Entry 8ESR (electron microscopy, 3.20 A resolution); this record covers chains 1 and n of the 56 polymer chains in the assembly.

[Chain 1]
Molecule: 3497-nt RNA strand
Source organism: Schizosaccharomyces pombe
Sequence (3497 nucleotides; each row starts with the number of its first residue; note: 375 numbers in that range are skipped by the numbering (no residue carries them; nothing is unmodelled there); a row labelled like 1739A-1739F holds insertion residues (1739A, then the next letters in order)):
     1 AUUUGACCUC AAAUCAGGUA GGACUACGCG CUGAACUUAA GCAUAUCAAU AAGCGCAGGA
    61 AAAGAAAAUA ACCAUGAUUC CCUCAGUAAC GGCGAGUGAA GCGGGAAAAG CUCAAAUUUG
   121 AAAUCUGGCA ACAUUUCUUU UGUUGUCCGA GUUGUAAUUU CAAGAAGCUG CUUUGAGUGU
   181 AGACGAUCGG UCUAAGUUCC UUGGAACAGG ACGUCAGAGA GGGUGAGAAC CCCGUCUUUG
   241 GUCGAUUGGA UAUGCCAUAU AAAGCGCUUU CGAAGAGUCG AGUUGUUUGG GAAUGCAGCU
   301 CUAAAUGGGU GGUAAAUUUC AUCUAAAGCU AAAUAUUGGC GAGAGACCGA UAGCGAACAA
   361 GUAGAGUGAU CGAAAGAUGA AAAGAACUUU GAAAAGAGAG UUAAAUAGUA CGUGAAAUUG
   421 CUGAAAGGGA AGCAUUGGAA AUCAGUCUUA CCUGGGUGAG AUCAGUAGUC UCUUCGCGAG
   481 ACUAUGCACU CUGAACCUGU GGUAGGUCAG CAUCAGUUUU CGGGGGCGGA AAAAGAAUAA
   541 GGGAAGGUGG CUUUCCGGGU UCUGCCUGGG GAGUGUUUAU AGCCCUUGUU GUAAUACGUC
   601 CACUGGGGAC UGAGGACUGC GGCUUCGUGC CAAGGAUGCU GACAUAAUGG UUUUCAAUGG
   661 CCCGUCUUGA AACACGGACC AAGGAGUCUA GCAUCUAUGC GAGUGUUUGG GUGAUGAAAA
   721 CCCAUCCGCG AAAUGAAAGU GAAUGCAGGU GGGAACGCCC UUGUGGCGUG CACCAUCGAC
   781 CGACCCGGAA GUUUGUCAAU GGAAGGGUUU GAGUAAGAGC AUAGCUGUUG GGACCCGAAA
   841 GAUGGUGAAC UAUGCCUGAA UAGGGUGAAG CCAGAGGAAA CUCUGGUGGA GGCUCGUAGA
   901 GAUUCUGACG UGCAAAUCGA UCUUCAAAUU UGGGUAUAGG GGCGAAAGAC UAAUCGAACC
   961 AUCUAGUAGC UGGUUCCUGC CGAAGUUUCC CUCAGGAUAG CAGAAACUCA GAUCAGUUUU
  1021 AUGAGGUAAA GCGAAUGAUU AGAGGUCUUG GGGAAGGAAU UUCCUCAACC UAUUCUCAAA
  1081 CUUUAAAUAU GUAAGACGCC CUUGUCGCUU AAUUGGACGU GGGCCAUCGA AUGAGAGUUU
  1141 CUAGUGGGCC AUUUUUGGUA AGCAGAACUG GCGAUGCGGG AUGAACCGAA CGUGAGGUUA
  1201 AGGUGCCGGA AUGUACGCUC AUCAGACACC AGAAAAGGUG UUAGUUCAUC UAGACAGCAG
  1261 GACGGUGGCC AUGGAAGUCG GAAUCCGCUA AGGAGUGUGU AACAACUCAC CUGCCGAAUG
  1321 AACUAGCCCU GAAAAUGGAU GGCGCUUAAG CGUACUACCC AUACCUCACC GUCUGGGUUA
  1381 GCUUUGAGAA GCUCAGACGA GUAGGCAGGC GUGGAGGUUU GUGACGAAGC CUUGGGCGUG
  1441 AGCCUGGGUC GAACAGCCUC UAGUGCAGAU CUUGGUGGAA GUAGCAAAUA UUCAAAUGAG
  1501 AACUUUGAAG ACUGAAGUGG GGAAAGGUUC CAUGUGAACA GCAGUUGGAC AUGGGUUAGU
  1561 CGAUCCUAAG AGAUAGGGAA GCUCCGUAUG AAAGUUGCAC GAUUUUUCGU GCCUCCUAUC
  1621 GAAAGGGAAU CCGGUUAAUA UUCCGGAACC AGAAGGUGGA AUCAACACGG CAACGUAAAU
  1681 GAAGUUGGAG ACGUCGGCGG GAGCCCUGGG AAGAGUUCUC UUUUCUUUUU AACAAACCA
1739A-1739F UUGAAC
  1741 C
  1747 ACCCUGAAAU CGGUUUAUCC GGAGCUAGGG UAUGGUGUUU GGAAGAGUUC AGCGCCUCAU
  1807 GCUGAAUCCG GUGCGCUCUC GACGGCCCUU GAAAAUCCAA CGGAAGAAUG GACCUUCGGG
  1867 UCCUUGUUUU CACAUCUGGU CGUACUCAUA ACCGCAGCAG GUCUCCAAGG UGAACAGCCU
  1927 CUAGUUGAUA GAACAAUGUA GAUAAGGGAA GUCGGCAAAA U
1967A-1967Z GGAUCCGUAACUUCGGGAUAAGGAUU
1968A-1968Z GGCUCUAAGGGUUGGGUACGUUGGGC
1969A-1969Z CUUGGAACCUGAACGGUUGCUGGACU
1970A-1970Z GAGCGUGGACCGAUGUCUUUUCUCGC
1971A-1971Z CUUUCGGGGUGAGAAGGGAUGUUGGA
1972A-1972Z CCUGCUUGGACCUUGGCGGCCGGGAA
1973A-1973Z GUCCUUGGUCGGGCUUUUCUCCUUCU
1974A-1974Z CGGGGAUUAUGCUCUUACUGGCGUAC
1975A-1975Z GUUUAACAACCAACUUAGAACUGGUA
1976A-1976Z CGGACAAGGGGAAUCUGACUGUCUAA
1977A-1977Z UUAAAACAUAGCAUUGCGAUGGCCAG
1978A-1978Z AAAGUGGUGUUGACGCAAUGUGAUUU
1979A-1979Z CUGCCCAGUGCUCUGAAUGUCAAAGU
1980A-1980Z GAAGAAAUUCAACCAAGCGCGGGUAA
1981A-1981E ACGGC
  2210 GGG
  2340 AGUAACUAUG ACUCUCUUAA GGUAGCCAAA UGCCUCGUCA UCUAACUAGU GACGCGCAUG
  2400 AAUGGAUUAA CGAGAUUCCC ACUGUCCCUA UCUACUAUCU AGCGAAACCA CAGCCUGGGG
  2460 AACGGGCCAG GCAAAAUCAG CGGGGAAAGA AGACCCUGUU GAGCUUGACU CUAGUUUGAC
  2520 AUUGUGAAGA GACAUAGAGG GUGUAGGAUA AGUGGGAGUA UGUUUCGGCA UACGCCGGUG
  2580 AAAUACCACU ACCUUUAUCG UUUCUUUACU UAAUCAAUGA AGCGGAAUUG GGAUUUAUUU
  2640 CCCAUAUUCU AGCGUUAAAG UUUCUUCGCG AACUGAUCCG CGUUGAUGAC AUUGUCAGGU
  2700 GGGGAGUUUG GCUGGGGCGG CACAUCUGUU AAAAGAUAAC GCAGGUGUCC UAAGGGGGAC
  2760 UCAUCGAGAA CAGAAAUCUC GAGUAGAAUA AAAGGGUAAA AGUCCCCUUG AUUUUGAUUU
  2820 UCAGUGUGAA UACAAACCAU GAAAGUGUGG CCUAUCGAUC CUUUGUUCCC UCGAAAUUUG
  2880 AGGACAGAGG UGCCAGAAAA GUUACCACAG GGAUAACUGG CUUGUGGCAG CCAAGCGUUC
  2940 AUAGCGACGU UGCUUUUUGA UUCUUCGAUG UCGGCUCUUC CUAUCAUACC GAAGCAGAAU
  3000 UCGGUAAGCG UUGGAUUGUU CACCCACUAA UAGGGAACGU GAGCUGGGUU UAGACCGUCG
  3060 UGAGACAGGU UAGUUUUACC CUACUGAUGA AGUGUCGUCG CAAUGGUAAU UCAACUUAGU
  3120 ACGAGAGGAA CCGUUGAUUC AGAUCAUUGG UAUUUGCGGC UGCCUGACAA GGCAAUGCCG
  3180 CGGAGCUAUC AUCUGCCGGA UAACGGCUGA ACGCCUCUAA GCCAGAAUCC GUGCCAGAAA
  3240 GCGACGAUUU UUUGGUCCGC AUGAUUUAUA UGUAUAAAAA UAGAGGUAGG ACUUGUUCCU
  3300 ACUCUCCUGU AUCGUAGAAG AUGGGCGAUG GUUGAUGAAA CGGAAGUGUU UUAUUGACUU
  3360 GUCCAUGAAA UUCCAUUGAA AUCUUGUGCG GAAUCGAAUC CAUUGCAUAC GACUUUAAUG
  3420 UGGAACGGGG UAUUGUAAGC AGUAGAGUAG CCUUGUUGUU ACGAUCUGCU GAGAUUAAGC
  3480 CUUUGUUCCC AAGAUUUG
Not modelled in the structure: 1-2, 37-47, 92-95, 287-294, 314-318, 446-505, 552-573, 625-627, 736-738, 761-763, 782-812, 861-929, 940-955, 991-994, 1024-1089, 1095-1129, 1227-1231, 1382-1386, 1486-1489, 1615-1617, 1663-1665, 1739A-1739F, 1801-1806, 1853-1871, 1894-1908, 1918-1922, 1967A-1967Z, 1968A-1968Z, 1969A-1969Z, 1970A-1970Z, 1971A-1971Z, 1972A-1972Z, 1973A-1973Z, 1974A-1974Z, 1975A-1975Z, 1976A-1976Z, 1977A-1977Z, 1978A-1978Z, 1979A-1979Z, 1980A-1980Z, 1981A-1981E, 2340-2416, 2483-2492, 2518-2694, 2708-2896, 2914-2919, 2936-2942, 2954-2969, 3015-3021, 3047-3051, 3066, 3074-3079, 3248-3268, 3290-3297, 3376-3394, 3442-3464
Sequence notes: conflict C1741 (U7796 in 157310483)

[Chain n]
Protein: Pescadillo homolog
Source organism: Schizosaccharomyces pombe
UniProtKB: O60164 (PESC_SCHPO); residue numbers follow UniProt; this construct covers 1-607
Sequence (607 residues; row label = number of the first residue in the row):
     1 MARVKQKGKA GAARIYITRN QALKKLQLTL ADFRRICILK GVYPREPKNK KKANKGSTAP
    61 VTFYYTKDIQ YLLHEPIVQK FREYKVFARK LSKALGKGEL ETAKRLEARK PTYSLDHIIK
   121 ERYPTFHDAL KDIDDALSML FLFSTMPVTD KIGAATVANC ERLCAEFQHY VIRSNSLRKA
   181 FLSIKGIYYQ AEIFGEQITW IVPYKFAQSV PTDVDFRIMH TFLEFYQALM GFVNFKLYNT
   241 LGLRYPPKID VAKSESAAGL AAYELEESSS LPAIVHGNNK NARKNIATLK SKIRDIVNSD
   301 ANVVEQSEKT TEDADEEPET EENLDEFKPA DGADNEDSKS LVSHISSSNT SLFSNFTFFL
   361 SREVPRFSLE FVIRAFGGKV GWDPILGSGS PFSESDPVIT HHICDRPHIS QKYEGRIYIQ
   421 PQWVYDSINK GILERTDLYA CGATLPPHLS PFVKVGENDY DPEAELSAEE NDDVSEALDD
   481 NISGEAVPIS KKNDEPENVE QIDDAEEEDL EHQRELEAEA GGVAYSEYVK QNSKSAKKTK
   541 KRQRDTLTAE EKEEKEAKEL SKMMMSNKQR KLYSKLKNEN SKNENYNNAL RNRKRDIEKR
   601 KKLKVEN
Not modelled in the structure: 1, 269-348, 464-548, 599-607

[Chain 1 / chain n interface]
Contacting residue pairs - 89 pairs, chain 1 then chain n:
  G5(1) with Gly-96(n), sugar contact
  A6(1) with Lys-93(n), salt bridge to the phosphate; Lys-97(n), phosphate contact
  C7(1) with Lys-93(n), salt bridge to the phosphate; Lys-97(n), salt bridge to the phosphate
  U146(1) with Arg-109(n), hydrogen bond to the sugar
  C147(1) with Arg-105(n), phosphate contact; Arg-109(n), sugar contact
  C148(1) with Lys-90(n), phosphate contact; Arg-105(n), salt bridge to the phosphate
  G149(1) with Lys-90(n), salt bridge to the phosphate
  G1559(1) with Ala-2(n), hydrogen bond to the sugar
  U1564(1) with Arg-3(n), hydrogen bond to the base
  C1565(1) with Arg-3(n), hydrogen bond to the sugar
  U1596(1) with Ile-17(n), base contact; Gln-21(n), hydrogen bond to the base; Lys-24(n), base contact; Lys-25(n), hydrogen bond to the base
  C1598(1) with Gln-21(n), hydrogen bond to the phosphate; Lys-24(n), salt bridge to the phosphate
  A1599(1) with Asn-20(n), hydrogen bond to the phosphate; Lys-24(n), salt bridge to the phosphate
  C1600(1) with Arg-19(n), salt bridge to the phosphate; Asn-20(n), hydrogen bond to the base; Val-61(n), phosphate contact
  G1601(1) with Arg-19(n), salt bridge to the phosphate; Leu-23(n), base contact; Leu-30(n), base contact
  A1602(1) with Asp-213(n), hydrogen bond to the base
  U1603(1) with Leu-30(n), sugar contact; Ala-31(n), base contact; Arg-34(n), salt bridge to the phosphate; Arg-35(n), base contact; Asp-215(n), hydrogen bond to the sugar; Arg-217(n), hydrogen bond to the sugar; Ile-218(n), phosphate contact; Thr-221(n), base contact
  U1604(1) with Thr-29(n), hydrogen bond to the base; Leu-30(n), hydrogen bond to the base; Ala-31(n), hydrogen bond to the base; Arg-217(n), hydrogen bond to the phosphate
  U1605(1) with Arg-217(n), sugar contact
  U1606(1) with Ala-31(n), sugar contact; Arg-35(n), hydrogen bond to the base; Lys-151(n), phosphate contact; Arg-217(n), salt bridge to the phosphate; His-220(n), hydrogen bond to the base; Thr-221(n), base contact
  U1607(1) with Tyr-84(n), phosphate contact; Lys-85(n), sugar contact; Ala-88(n), base contact; Arg-89(n), base contact; Ser-92(n), hydrogen bond to the base
  C1608(1) with Leu-28(n), base contact; Thr-29(n), base contact; Leu-30(n), base contact; Asp-32(n), phosphate contact; Lys-85(n), salt bridge to the phosphate
  A1628(1) with Ala-2(n), hydrogen bond to the base; Val-4(n), base contact
  A1651(1) with Val-4(n), sugar contact; Lys-5(n), hydrogen bond to the sugar
  G1652(1) with Lys-5(n), sugar contact; Gly-8(n), phosphate contact
  A1653(1) with Gly-8(n), hydrogen bond to the phosphate; Ala-10(n), sugar contact; Gly-11(n), phosphate contact; Lys-52(n), salt bridge to the phosphate
  A1654(1) with Ala-10(n), phosphate contact; Gly-11(n), phosphate contact; Ala-12(n), hydrogen bond to the phosphate; Lys-52(n), salt bridge to the phosphate
  G1655(1) with Lys-48(n), phosphate contact
  G1656(1) with Lys-48(n), salt bridge to the phosphate
  G1658(1) with Ser-566(n), hydrogen bond to the phosphate
  G1659(1) with Ser-566(n), phosphate contact; Asn-567(n), phosphate contact
  G1681(1) with Lys-51(n), phosphate contact; Thr-58(n), sugar contact
  A1682(1) with Ser-57(n), sugar contact; Thr-58(n), sugar contact
  C1843(1) with Gln-6(n), hydrogen bond to the phosphate
  A1850(1) with Thr-58(n), base contact; Ala-59(n), base contact
  A1851(1) with Pro-60(n), sugar contact
  U1874(1) with Lys-50(n), salt bridge to the phosphate
  U1875(1) with Lys-51(n), phosphate contact
  G1884(1) with Ala-2(n), sugar contact
  G1885(1) with Ala-2(n), base contact
Also at the interface, not in a pair above, chain 1 (45 interface residues in all): U1680, C1844, G1852, U1873, U1883
Also at the interface, not in a pair above, chain n (59 interface residues in all): Lys-7, Thr-18, Ile-38, Glu-46, Asn-49, Val-214, Glu-224

[Overview]
45 residues of chain 1 and 59 residues of chain n are in contact; the contacts include 25 hydrogen bonds and
16 salt bridges. Polar contacts include U1564(1)/Arg-3(n), U1596(1)/Gln-21(n) and U1596(1)/Lys-25(n).
Here chain 1 is a 3497-nt RNA strand and chain n is Pescadillo homolog, both from Schizosaccharomyces pombe.
Entry 8ESR (Ytm1 associated nascent 60S ribosome (-fkbp39) State 2) was determined by electron microscopy,
deposited together with 8ESQ, 8ETC, 8ETG, 8ETH, 8ETI, 8ETJ and 3 further entries.
